Entry 8XI3 (electron microscopy, 3.00 A resolution); this record covers chains A and B of the 5 polymer chains in the assembly.

Chain A:
Name: NACHT, LRR and PYD domains-containing protein 5
Organism: Mus musculus
UniProt: Q9R1M5 (NALP5_MOUSE); residues 1-1059 here correspond to UniProt positions 105-1163 (UniProt number = residue number + 104)
Chain sequence (1059 residues; each row starts with the number of its first residue):
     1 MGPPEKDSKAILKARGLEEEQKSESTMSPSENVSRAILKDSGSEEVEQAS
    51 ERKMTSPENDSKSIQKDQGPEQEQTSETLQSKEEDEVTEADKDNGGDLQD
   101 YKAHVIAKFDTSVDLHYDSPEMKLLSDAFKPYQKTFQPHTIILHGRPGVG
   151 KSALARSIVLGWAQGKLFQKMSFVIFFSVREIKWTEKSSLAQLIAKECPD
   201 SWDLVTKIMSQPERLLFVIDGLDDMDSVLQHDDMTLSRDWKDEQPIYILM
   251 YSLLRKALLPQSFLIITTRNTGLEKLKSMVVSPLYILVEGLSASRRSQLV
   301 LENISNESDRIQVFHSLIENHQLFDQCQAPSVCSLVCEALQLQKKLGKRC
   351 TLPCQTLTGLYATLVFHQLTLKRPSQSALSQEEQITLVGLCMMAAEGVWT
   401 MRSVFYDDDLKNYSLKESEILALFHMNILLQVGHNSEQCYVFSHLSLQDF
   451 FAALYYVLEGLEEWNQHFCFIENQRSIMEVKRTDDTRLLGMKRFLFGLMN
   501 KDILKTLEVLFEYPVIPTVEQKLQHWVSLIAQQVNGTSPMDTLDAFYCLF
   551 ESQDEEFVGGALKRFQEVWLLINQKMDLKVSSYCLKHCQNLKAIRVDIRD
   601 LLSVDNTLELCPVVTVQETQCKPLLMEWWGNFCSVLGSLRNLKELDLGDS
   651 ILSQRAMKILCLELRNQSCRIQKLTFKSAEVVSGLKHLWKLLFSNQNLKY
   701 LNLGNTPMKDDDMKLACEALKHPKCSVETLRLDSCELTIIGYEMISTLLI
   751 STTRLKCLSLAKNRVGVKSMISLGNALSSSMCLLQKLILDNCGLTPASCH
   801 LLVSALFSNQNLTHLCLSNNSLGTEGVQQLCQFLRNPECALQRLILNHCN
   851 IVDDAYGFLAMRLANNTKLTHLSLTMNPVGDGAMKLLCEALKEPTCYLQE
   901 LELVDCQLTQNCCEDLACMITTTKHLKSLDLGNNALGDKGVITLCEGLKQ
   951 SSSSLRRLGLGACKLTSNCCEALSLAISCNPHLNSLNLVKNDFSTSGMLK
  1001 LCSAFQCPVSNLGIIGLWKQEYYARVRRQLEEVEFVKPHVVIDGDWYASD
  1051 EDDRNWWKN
Disordered / not traced: 1-96, 477
Curated features (UniProtKB/Swiss-Prot):
  - binding site (ATP): Gly-145 to Ser-152

Chain B:
Name: Transducin-like enhancer protein 6
Organism: Mus musculus
UniProt: Q9WVB3 (TLE6_MOUSE); numbering as in UniProt (aligned over 48-581)
Chain sequence (554 residues; numbered 28 to 581; the number before each row is that of its first residue):
    28 MWSHPQFEKSGDEVDAGSGHIFSLAENFFQAIERFSRTPDLLERNKMSIG
    78 VGAEGDSWPCHVSHEAPMGSAQTTENSAKEEDKQVPESAALQHPKFKSTP
   128 GPQLPTRRRFLSESDELQDPQPVWDAEPQFCQGFLIQGLWELFMDSRQKN
   178 QQEHGGEDSSQESKDSGLCDFKPEPQPRHRNSLSDSADPFLIKSPSALLD
   228 YYQEDVSRPQPETQESSGRADKFLKPLSWGSEVLESSCNQPSTALWQLER
   278 FTVPQALQKVRVLKHQELLLVVAVSSFTRHVFTCSQSGIKVWNLVNQVAE
   328 DRDPESHLKCSVQDNKVYLRTCLLSSNSRTLFAGGYNLPGVIVWDLAAPS
   378 LYEKCQLPCEGLSCQALANTKENMALAGFTDGTVRIWDLRTQEIVRNLKG
   428 PTNSARNLVVKDDNIWTGGLDACLRCWDLRMAKVSLEHLFQSQIMSLAHS
   478 PTEDWLLLGLANGQHCLFNSRKRDQVLTVDTKDNTILGLKFSPNGKWWAS
   528 VGMGNFITVHSMPTGAKLFQVPEVGPVRCFDMTENGRLIITGSRDCASVY
   578 HIKY
Disordered / not traced: 28-136, 178-203, 218-246
Sequence notes: initiating methionine (28); expression tag (29-47)
Modified / non-standard residues: Ser-139 (phosphoserine; SEP); Ser-209 (phosphoserine; SEP)
Reported in the primary citation:
  - post-translational modification sites: Ser-139, Ser-209
  - mutagenesis - S209A: decreased binding to CDC25B

How chain A and chain B interact:
Contacting residue pairs (82):
  Gln-133(A) / Pro-376(B)
  Gln-133(A) / Tyr-379(B)
  Phe-136(A) / Ser-377(B)
  Phe-136(A) / Tyr-379(B)  hydrophobic
  Glu-274(A) / Asp-330(B)
  Lys-277(A) / Pro-331(B)
  Lys-277(A) / Glu-332(B)
  Ser-278(A) / Pro-331(B)
  Ser-282(A) / Leu-378(B)  hydrogen bond (side chain-backbone)
  Pro-283(A) / Ser-377(B)  hydrogen bond (backbone-side chain)
  Met-392(A) / Arg-174(B)
  Ala-395(A) / Phe-170(B)  hydrophobic
  Glu-396(A) / Phe-170(B)
  Glu-396(A) / Arg-174(B)  salt bridge
  Trp-399(A) / Ile-163(B)
  Trp-399(A) / Trp-167(B)  hydrophobic
  Tyr-413(A) / Arg-174(B)  hydrogen bond
  Tyr-455(A) / Phe-170(B)  hydrophobic
  Tyr-455(A) / Ser-173(B)
  Tyr-456(A) / Leu-166(B)  hydrogen bond (side chain-backbone)
  Tyr-456(A) / Leu-169(B)  hydrophobic
  Glu-463(A) / Lys-176(B)
  Asn-465(A) / Ser-173(B)  hydrogen bond (side chain-backbone)
  Asn-465(A) / Lys-176(B)
  Phe-470(A) / Arg-174(B)
  Glu-479(A) / Trp-167(B)
  Lys-481(A) / Ile-163(B)
  Arg-482(A) / Val-325(B)
  Lys-492(A) / Gln-159(B)
  Lys-492(A) / Leu-162(B)
  Leu-495(A) / Leu-166(B)  hydrophobic
  Val-519(A) / Leu-169(B)  hydrophobic
  Lys-522(A) / Gly-165(B)
  Trp-526(A) / Cys-158(B)  hydrogen bond (side chain-backbone)
  Trp-526(A) / Leu-162(B)
  Gln-533(A) / Asp-248(B)
  Gln-533(A) / Lys-249(B)
  Gln-533(A) / Phe-250(B)
  Val-534(A) / Lys-249(B)
  Asn-535(A) / Lys-249(B)
  Asn-535(A) / Lys-252(B)  hydrogen bond (backbone-side chain)
  Gly-536(A) / Lys-252(B)
  Met-540(A) / Ser-255(B)
  Asp-541(A) / Cys-158(B)  hydrogen bond
  Asp-541(A) / Gln-159(B)
  Asp-544(A) / Gln-159(B)  hydrogen bond
  Trp-569(A) / Leu-261(B)
  Leu-571(A) / Leu-261(B)  hydrophobic
  Lys-762(A) / Trp-273(B)
  Asp-790(A) / Thr-270(B)
  Asn-791(A) / Ala-271(B)
  Asn-791(A) / Leu-272(B)
  Asn-819(A) / Thr-270(B)
  Asn-847(A) / Ser-269(B)  hydrogen bond
  Lys-990(A) / Leu-545(B)
  Asp-992(A) / Lys-544(B)  salt bridge
  Leu-999(A) / Ala-214(B)
  Leu-999(A) / Pro-216(B)
  Ser-1003(A) / Ala-214(B)
  Trp-1018(A) / Gln-282(B)
  Trp-1018(A) / Ala-283(B)  hydrophobic
  Gln-1020(A) / Ala-283(B)
  Gln-1020(A) / Leu-284(B)  hydrogen bond (side chain-backbone)
  Gln-1020(A) / Pro-549(B)
  Glu-1021(A) / Phe-546(B)
  Glu-1021(A) / Gln-547(B)
  Glu-1021(A) / Pro-549(B)
  Tyr-1022(A) / Pro-549(B)
  Tyr-1023(A) / Asn-532(B)
  Tyr-1023(A) / Phe-533(B)
  Ala-1024(A) / Val-150(B)
  Arg-1025(A) / Ser-213(B)  hydrogen bond (side chain-backbone)
  Arg-1025(A) / Ala-214(B)  hydrogen bond (side chain-backbone)
  Arg-1025(A) / Asp-215(B)  hydrogen bond (side chain-backbone)
  Arg-1025(A) / Pro-216(B)
  Glu-1032(A) / Arg-205(B)  salt bridge
  Asp-1045(A) / Cys-265(B)
  Asp-1045(A) / Asn-266(B)  hydrogen bond (side chain-backbone)
  Tyr-1047(A) / Asn-266(B)
  Tyr-1047(A) / Pro-268(B)
  Trp-1057(A) / Thr-270(B)
  Lys-1058(A) / Gln-267(B)  hydrogen bond (side chain-backbone)
Other interface residues (no listed pair), chain A (78 interface residues in all): Arg-255, Lys-275, Leu-284, Glu-459, Arg-475, Asp-484, Asp-485, Leu-488, Met-491, Leu-523, Leu-529, Ile-530, Ser-538, Pro-539, Arg-599, Met-876, Glu-902, Val-904, Arg-1027, Arg-1028, Phe-1035, Ala-1048, Asn-1055
Other interface residues (no listed pair), chain B (64 interface residues in all): Gln-148, Pro-149, Phe-161, Pro-253, Trp-256, Glu-262, Ser-264, Gln-324, Glu-327, Arg-329, His-334, Lys-336, Ala-375

Summary:
The interface between chain A and chain B involves 78 residues on one side and 64 on the other, with 16
hydrogen bonds and 3 salt bridges. Polar pairs include Glu-396(A)/Arg-174(B), Asp-992(A)/Lys-544(B) and
Glu-1032(A)/Arg-205(B). From the paper: S209A of chain B reduces binding to CDC25B; modification sites
Ser-139(B) and Ser-209(B).
Here chain A is NACHT, LRR and PYD domains-containing protein 5 and chain B is Transducin-like enhancer
protein 6, both from Mus musculus. Entry 8XI3 (Structure of mouse SCMC-14-3-3gama complex) was determined by
electron microscopy.
